9E1U - chains G and J of the 11 polymer chains in the assembly; structure by electron microscopy, 3.10 A resolution.

# Chain G
Molecule: Histone H2A type 1
From: Xenopus laevis
Reference sequence: P06897 (H2A1_XENLA); residues 0-129 here correspond to UniProt positions 1-130 (UniProt number = residue number + 1)
Sequence (130 residues; row label = number of the first residue in the row; numbering starts at 0):
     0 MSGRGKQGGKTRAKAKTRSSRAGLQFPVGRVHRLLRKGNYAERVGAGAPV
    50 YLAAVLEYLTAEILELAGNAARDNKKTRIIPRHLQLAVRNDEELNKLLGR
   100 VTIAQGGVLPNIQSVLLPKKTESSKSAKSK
Disordered / not traced: 0-9, 119-129
Differences from the reference sequence: conflict Arg99 (Gly100 in P06897), Ser123 (Ala124 in P06897)
UniProt features mapped onto this chain:
  - modified residue: Ser1 (N-acetylserine), Lys5 (N6-(2-hydroxyisobutyryl)lysine), Lys9 (N6-(2-hydroxyisobutyryl)lysine), Lys36 (N6-(2-hydroxyisobutyryl)lysine), Lys74 (N6-(2-hydroxyisobutyryl)lysine), Lys75 (N6-(2-hydroxyisobutyryl)lysine), Lys95 (N6-(2-hydroxyisobutyryl)lysine), Gln104 (N5-methylglutamine), Lys118 (N6-(2-hydroxyisobutyryl)lysine)
  - cross-link (Glycyl lysine isopeptide (Lys-Gly)): Lys13 (interchain with G-Cter in ubiquitin), Lys15 (interchain with G-Cter in ubiquitin), Lys119 (interchain with G-Cter in ubiquitin)

# Chain J
Molecule: 152-nt DNA strand
Sequence (152 nucleotides; numbered -75 to 76; the number before each row is that of its first residue; numbers below 1 keep their minus sign (DC-75 is residue -75)):
   -75 CCCTGGAGAATCCCGGTGCCGAGGCCGCTCAATTGGTCGTAGACAGCTCT
   -25 AGCACCGCTTAAACGCACGTACGCGCTGTCCCCCGCGTTTTAACCGCCAA
    25 GGGGATTACTCCCTAGTCTCCAGGCACGTGTCAGATATATACATCCTGTG
    75 CA

# Interface between chain G and chain J
Residue-residue contacts (16):
  Arg11(G) with DT43(J), hydrogen bond to the base; DC44(J), hydrogen bond to the sugar
  Arg29(G) with DG48(J), hydrogen bond to the phosphate; DC49(J), salt bridge to the phosphate
  Arg35(G) with DA39(J), salt bridge to the phosphate
  Arg42(G) with DT38(J), hydrogen bond to the sugar; DA39(J), phosphate contact
  Val43(G) with DT38(J), sugar contact; DA39(J), hydrogen bond to the phosphate
  Gly44(G) with DT38(J), phosphate contact
  Ala45(G) with DT38(J), hydrogen bond to the phosphate
  Lys75(G) with DG58(J), phosphate contact; DA59(J), salt bridge to the phosphate
  Thr76(G) with DG58(J), hydrogen bond to the phosphate
  Arg77(G) with DA57(J), hydrogen bond to the sugar; DG58(J), hydrogen bond to the phosphate
Also at the interface, not in a pair above, chain G (13 interface residues in all): Lys13, Thr16, Glu41
Also at the interface, not in a pair above, chain J (12 interface residues in all): DC37, DA46, DG47

# Summary
13 residues of chain G and 12 residues of chain J are in contact, with 9 hydrogen bonds and 3 salt bridges.
Polar pairs include Arg11(G)-DT43(J), Arg11(G)-DC44(J) and Arg42(G)-DT38(J).
Here chain G is Histone H2A type 1 (Xenopus laevis) and chain J is a 152-nt DNA strand. Entry 9E1U (Snf2h
bound nucleosome complex - ClassC1) was determined by electron microscopy, deposited together with 9E1L, 9E1M,
9E1N, 9E1O, 9E1P, 9E1Q and 4 further entries.
